8J0S - chains a and b of the 20 polymer chains in the assembly; structure by electron microscopy, 2.58 A resolution.

Chain a:
Protein: ATP synthase subunit a
From: Mycobacterium tuberculosis
UniProtKB: A0A045J1C5 (A0A045J1C5_MYCTX); numbering as in UniProt (aligned over 1-250)
Chain sequence (250 residues; row label = number of the first residue in the row):
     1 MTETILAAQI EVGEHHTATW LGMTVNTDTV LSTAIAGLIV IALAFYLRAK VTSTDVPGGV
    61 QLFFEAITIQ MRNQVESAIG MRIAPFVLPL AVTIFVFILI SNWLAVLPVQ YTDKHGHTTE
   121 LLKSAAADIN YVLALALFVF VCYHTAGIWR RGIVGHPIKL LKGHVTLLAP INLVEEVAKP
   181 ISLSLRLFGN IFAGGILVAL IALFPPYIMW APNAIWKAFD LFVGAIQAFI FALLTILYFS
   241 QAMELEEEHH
Unresolved in the structure: 1-8, 246-250
Residues lining bound ligands:
  - Bedaquiline (BQ1), molecule 1: Leu-168, Pro-170, Ile-171, Val-174
  - Bedaquiline (BQ1), molecule 2: Ile-215, Trp-216, Phe-219

Chain b:
Protein: ATP synthase subunit b
From: Mycobacterium tuberculosis
UniProtKB: A0A045H294 (A0A045H294_MYCTX); residues 1-171 here = UniProt positions 1-171
Chain sequence (171 residues; each row starts with the number of its first residue):
     1 MGEVSAIVLA ASQAAEEGGE SSNFLIPNGT FFVVLAIFLV VLAVIGTFVV PPILKVLRER
    61 DAMVAKTLAD NKKSDEQFAA AQADYDEAMT EARVQASSLR DNARADGRKV IEDARVRAEQ
   121 QVASTLQTAH EQLKRERDAV ELDLRAHVGT MSATLASRIL GVDLTASAAT R
Unresolved in the structure: 1-20, 165-171

How chain a and chain b interact:
Contacting residue pairs - 63 pairs, chain a then chain b:
  Glu-11(a) / Ser-21(b)
  Val-12(a) / Phe-24(b)  hydrophobic
  Trp-20(a) / Val-33(b)  hydrophobic
  Met-23(a) / Gly-29(b)
  Met-23(a) / Phe-32(b)  hydrophobic
  Thr-24(a) / Asn-28(b)
  Thr-24(a) / Gly-29(b)
  Val-25(a) / Gly-29(b)
  Val-25(a) / Thr-30(b)
  Asn-26(a) / Asn-28(b)  hydrogen bond
  Asn-26(a) / Thr-30(b)  hydrogen bond (backbone-side chain)
  Thr-29(a) / Val-34(b)
  Val-30(a) / Thr-30(b)
  Val-30(a) / Val-33(b)  hydrophobic
  Thr-33(a) / Val-34(b)
  Thr-33(a) / Ile-37(b)
  Ala-34(a) / Ile-37(b)  hydrophobic
  Gly-37(a) / Val-41(b)
  Val-40(a) / Val-41(b)  hydrophobic
  Val-40(a) / Ile-45(b)  hydrophobic
  Ile-41(a) / Val-44(b)  hydrophobic
  Ala-44(a) / Val-44(b)  hydrophobic
  Ala-44(a) / Val-49(b)  hydrophobic
  Phe-45(a) / Phe-48(b)  hydrophobic
  Leu-47(a) / Ile-53(b)  hydrophobic
  Val-51(a) / Val-56(b)  hydrophobic
  Ser-53(a) / Val-56(b)
  Ser-53(a) / Glu-59(b)  hydrogen bond
  Gln-61(a) / Val-56(b)
  Phe-64(a) / Val-49(b)  hydrophobic
  Glu-65(a) / Val-56(b)
  Glu-65(a) / Leu-57(b)
  Glu-65(a) / Arg-60(b)  salt bridge
  Thr-68(a) / Ile-53(b)
  Ile-69(a) / Leu-57(b)  hydrophobic
  Arg-72(a) / Leu-54(b)
  Arg-72(a) / Leu-57(b)
  Pro-89(a) / Gly-46(b)
  Thr-93(a) / Phe-38(b)
  Thr-93(a) / Val-41(b)
  Thr-93(a) / Leu-42(b)
  Thr-93(a) / Ile-45(b)
  Ile-94(a) / Phe-38(b)  hydrophobic
  Phe-97(a) / Phe-38(b)  hydrophobic
  Ile-129(a) / Phe-24(b)
  Ile-129(a) / Ile-26(b)
  Asn-130(a) / Pro-27(b)
  Asn-130(a) / Asn-28(b)  hydrogen bond (side chain-backbone)
  Asn-130(a) / Thr-30(b)
  Asn-130(a) / Phe-31(b)
  Tyr-131(a) / Val-34(b)  hydrophobic
  Leu-133(a) / Pro-27(b)  hydrophobic
  Leu-133(a) / Phe-31(b)
  Ala-134(a) / Phe-31(b)  hydrophobic
  Ala-134(a) / Val-34(b)  hydrophobic
  Ala-134(a) / Leu-35(b)
  Leu-137(a) / Phe-31(b)  hydrophobic
  Phe-138(a) / Phe-38(b)  hydrophobic
  Phe-138(a) / Leu-39(b)  hydrophobic
  Phe-138(a) / Leu-42(b)  hydrophobic
  Phe-188(a) / Phe-24(b)  hydrophobic
  Phe-188(a) / Leu-25(b)  hydrophobic
  Phe-192(a) / Phe-24(b)  hydrophobic
Also at the interface, not in a pair above, chain a (45 interface residues in all): Arg-48, Met-81, Leu-88, Leu-90, Val-92, Val-96, Leu-135
Also at the interface, not in a pair above, chain b (31 interface residues in all): Val-40, Val-50

Summary:
The interface between chain a and chain b involves 45 residues on one side and 31 on the other; the contacts
include 4 hydrogen bonds and 1 salt bridge. Polar contacts include Glu-65(a)/Arg-60(b), Asn-26(a)/Asn-28(b)
and Asn-26(a)/Thr-30(b). Chain a binds Bedaquiline.
Here chain a is ATP synthase subunit a and chain b is ATP synthase subunit b, both from Mycobacterium
tuberculosis. Entry 8J0S (Cryo-EM structure of Mycobacterium tuberculosis ATP synthase in complex with
bedaquiline(BDQ)) was determined by electron microscopy together with 8J0T, 8J57, 8J58, 8JR0 and 8JR1 from the
same study.
